7SLS - chains A and B; structure by X-ray diffraction, 2.08 A resolution.

== Chain A (and B) ==
Protein: Reverse transcriptase/ribonuclease H
Organism: Human immunodeficiency virus type 1
Notes: EC 2.7.7.49, 2.7.7.7, 3.1.26.13, 3.1.13.2; chain B of this document is another copy of the same molecule, construct and numbering; everything in this record applies to it too
Reference sequence: P04585 (POL_HV1H2); residues 1-560 here correspond to UniProt positions 588-1147 (UniProt number = residue number + 587)
Amino-acid sequence (561 residues; each row starts with the number of its first residue; numbering starts at 0):
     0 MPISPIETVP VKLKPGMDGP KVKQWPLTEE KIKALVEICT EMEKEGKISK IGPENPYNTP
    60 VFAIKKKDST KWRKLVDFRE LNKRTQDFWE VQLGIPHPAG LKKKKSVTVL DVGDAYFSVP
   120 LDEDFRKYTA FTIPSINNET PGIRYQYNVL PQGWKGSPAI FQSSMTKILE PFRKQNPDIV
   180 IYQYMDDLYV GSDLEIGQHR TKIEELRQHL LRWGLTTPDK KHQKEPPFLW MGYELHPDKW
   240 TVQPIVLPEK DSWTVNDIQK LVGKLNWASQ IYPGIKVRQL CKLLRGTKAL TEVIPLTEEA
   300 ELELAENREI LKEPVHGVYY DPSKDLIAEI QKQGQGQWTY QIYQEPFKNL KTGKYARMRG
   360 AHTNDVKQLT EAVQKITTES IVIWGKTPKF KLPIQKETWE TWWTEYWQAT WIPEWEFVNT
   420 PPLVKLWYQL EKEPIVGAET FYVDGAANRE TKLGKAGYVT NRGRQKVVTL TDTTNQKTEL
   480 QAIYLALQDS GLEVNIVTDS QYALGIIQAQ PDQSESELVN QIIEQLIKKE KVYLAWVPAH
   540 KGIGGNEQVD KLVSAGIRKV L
Disordered / not traced: 539-560 (chain B: 0-5, 217-229, 357-361, 429-560)
Sequence notes: initiating methionine (0)
Ligand contacts: Pyr02 (9PJ; 5-(difluoromethyl)-3-{[1-{[(3S)-5-fluoro-2-methyl-6-oxo-3,6-dihydropyridin-3-yl]methyl}-6-oxo-4-(1,1,2,2-tetrafluoroethyl)-1,6-dihydropyrimidin-5-yl]oxy}-2-methylbenzonitrile): Pro95, Leu100, Lys101, Lys102, Lys103, Val106, Val108, Val179, Tyr181, Tyr188, Val189, Gly190, Pro225, Phe227, Trp229, Leu234, His235, Pro236, Tyr318
UniProt features mapped onto this chain:
  - region: Phe227 to His235 (RT 'primer grip')
  - motif: Trp398 to Trp414 (Tryptophan repeat motif)
  - binding site (Mg(2+)): Asp110, Asp185, Asp186, Asp443, Glu478, Asp498, Asp549
  - site: Trp401 (Essential for RT p66/p51 heterodimerization), Trp414 (Essential for RT p66/p51 heterodimerization), Phe440, Tyr441 (Cleavage), Leu560 (Cleavage)

== How chain A and chain B interact ==
Pairs across the interface (113):
  Val8(A) with Pro52(B); Glu53(B)
  Pro9(A) with Glu53(B)
  Gln85(A) with Glu53(B), hydrogen bond (side chain-backbone)
  Asp86(A) with Lys20(B), salt bridge; Pro55(B)
  Phe87(A) with Pro52(B); Pro55(B)
  Trp88(A) with Pro52(B), hydrogen bond (backbone-backbone); Asn54(B); Pro55(B); Asn57(B); Arg143(B)
  Gln91(A) with Asn137(B); Thr139(B); Pro140(B)
  Leu92(A) with Lys22(B); Gln23(B); Asn137(B)
  Gly93(A) with Asn137(B), hydrogen bond (backbone-side chain)
  Ile94(A) with Asn137(B)
  Pro95(A) with Asn136(B); Asn137(B)
  His96(A) with Asn136(B), hydrogen bond (backbone-side chain)
  Gly99(A) with Asn136(B)
  Ala158(A) with Pro52(B)
  Ile159(A) with Pro52(B), hydrophobic
  Gln161(A) with Pro140(B)
  Ser162(A) with Pro52(B)
  Thr165(A) with Pro140(B)
  Arg172(A) with Thr139(B)
  Val179(A) with Glu138(B)
  Ile180(A) with Glu138(B)
  Tyr181(A) with Asn136(B), hydrogen bond; Glu138(B)
  Gln182(A) with Glu138(B), hydrogen bond (backbone-backbone); Pro140(B)
  Glu370(A) with Gln394(B)
  Gln373(A) with Glu396(B); Thr397(B); Thr400(B), hydrogen bond; Trp401(B)
  Thr376(A) with Thr400(B); Trp401(B)
  Thr377(A) with Thr400(B)
  Ile380(A) with Leu26(B); Thr27(B)
  Val381(A) with Pro25(B), hydrophobic; Ile135(B); Asn136(B), hydrogen bond (backbone-backbone)
  Ile382(A) with Ile135(B); Asn136(B)
  Trp383(A) with Ile135(B)
  Gly384(A) with Thr27(B); Glu28(B), hydrogen bond (backbone-backbone); Ile135(B)
  Thr386(A) with Trp401(B)
  Trp402(A) with Lys331(B), hydrogen bond (backbone-side chain); Asp364(B)
  Tyr405(A) with Lys331(B), hydrogen bond (backbone-side chain)
  Trp406(A) with Lys331(B); Pro392(B), hydrophobic; Val417(B); Asn418(B); Thr419(B)
  Gln407(A) with Lys331(B), hydrogen bond (backbone-side chain); Asp364(B); Pro392(B); Ile393(B); Gln394(B)
  Ala408(A) with Trp337(B), hydrophobic; Asp364(B); Leu368(B), hydrophobic; Pro392(B), hydrogen bond (backbone-backbone); Ile393(B)
  Thr409(A) with Asp364(B), hydrogen bond (backbone-side chain)
  Trp410(A) with Asn363(B); Trp401(B), hydrophobic; Tyr405(B)
  Pro412(A) with Trp401(B), hydrophobic
  Pro433(A) with Asn255(B); Leu289(B), hydrophobic; Thr290(B)
  Ile434(A) with Thr290(B)
  Val435(A) with Thr290(B)
  Thr439(A) with Ala288(B); Leu289(B)
  Tyr441(A) with Val254(B); Gln258(B), hydrogen bond; Thr286(B); Lys287(B), hydrogen bond (side chain-backbone); Leu289(B)
  Val458(A) with Thr286(B)
  Thr459(A) with Thr286(B)
  Asn460(A) with Thr286(B); Lys287(B); Ala288(B)
  Asn494(A) with Leu289(B)
  Val496(A) with Leu289(B), hydrophobic
  Gln500(A) with Pro421(B); Leu422(B); Trp426(B)
  Leu503(A) with Pro421(B), hydrophobic; Leu422(B), hydrophobic
  Gly504(A) with Pro421(B)
  Tyr532(A) with Asn255(B), hydrogen bond; Lys259(B), hydrogen bond; Leu289(B), hydrophobic
  Trp535(A) with Leu422(B), hydrophobic; Trp426(B), hydrophobic
  Val536(A) with Gln258(B)
  Pro537(A) with Gly262(B); Asn265(B)
Also at the interface, not in a pair above, chain A (64 interface residues in all): Val90, Leu100, Glu169, Thr369, Gln507, Ala534
Also at the interface, not in a pair above, chain B (57 interface residues in all): Val21, Trp24, Lys49, Tyr56, Thr131, Pro133, Val365, Pro420

== Overview ==
The interface between chain A and chain B involves 64 residues on one side and 57 on the other; the contacts
include 18 hydrogen bonds and 1 salt bridge. Polar pairs include Asp86(A)-Lys20(B), Gln85(A)-Glu53(B) and
Gly93(A)-Asn137(B). Bound to chain A: Pyr02.
Chain A and chain B are both Reverse transcriptase/ribonuclease H (Human immunodeficiency virus type 1); the
structure, HIV Reverse Transcriptase with compound Pyr02, was determined by X-ray diffraction together with
7SLR from the same study.
